PDB entry 1BRB | X-ray diffraction, 2.10 A resolution | chains E and I

[Chain E]
Name: Trypsin
Source organism: Rattus norvegicus
Notes: EC 3.4.21.4
Reference sequence: P00763 (TRY2_RAT); the construct lacks a stretch of the UniProt sequence and is renumbered around it, so the offset changes along the chain: 16-34 = UniProt 24-42; 37-64 = UniProt 43-70; 66-125 = UniProt 71-130; 127-130 = UniProt 131-134; 6 more segments
Chain sequence (223 residues; numbered 16 to 245 plus 3 insertion-coded residues; 10 numbers in that range are skipped by the numbering (no residue carries them; nothing is unmodelled there); the number before each row is that of its first residue):
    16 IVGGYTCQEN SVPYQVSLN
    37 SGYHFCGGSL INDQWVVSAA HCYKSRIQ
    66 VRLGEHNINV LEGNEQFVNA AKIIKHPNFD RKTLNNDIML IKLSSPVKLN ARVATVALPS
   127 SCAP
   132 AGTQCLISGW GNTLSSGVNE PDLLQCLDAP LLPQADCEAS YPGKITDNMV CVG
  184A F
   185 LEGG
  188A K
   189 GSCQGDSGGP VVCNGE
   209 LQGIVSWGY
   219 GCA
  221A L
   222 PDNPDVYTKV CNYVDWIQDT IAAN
Sequence notes: conflict Gly189 (Asp194 in P00763), Asp226 (Gly227 in P00763)
Disulfides: Cys22-Cys157, Cys42-Cys58, Cys128-Cys232, Cys136-Cys201, Cys168-Cys182, Cys191-Cys220

[Chain I]
Name: Pancreatic trypsin inhibitor
Reference sequence: P00974 (BPT1_BOVIN); residues 1-58 here correspond to UniProt positions 36-93 (UniProt number = residue number + 35)
Chain sequence (58 residues; numbered 1 to 58; the number before each row is that of its first residue):
     1 RPDFAGEPPY TGPCKARIIR YFYNAKAGLC QTFVYGGCRA KRNNFKSAED CMRTAGGA
Not modelled in the structure: 1-4, 56-58
Sequence notes: conflict Ala5 (Cys40 in P00974), Gly6 (Leu41 in P00974), Ala55 (Cys90 in P00974)
Disulfides: Cys14-Cys38, Cys30-Cys51
Curated features (UniProtKB/Swiss-Prot):
  - site: Lys15, Ala16 (Reactive bond for trypsin)

[Interface between chain E and chain I]
Pairs across the interface - 38 pairs, chain E then chain I:
  Tyr39(E) - Arg17(I)
  Tyr39(E) - Ile18(I)
  Tyr39(E) - Ile19(I)  hydrogen bond (side chain-backbone)
  His40(E) - Arg17(I)
  Phe41(E) - Ala16(I)
  Phe41(E) - Arg17(I)  hydrogen bond (backbone-backbone)
  Cys42(E) - Ala16(I)  hydrophobic
  His57(E) - Cys14(I)
  His57(E) - Lys15(I)
  His57(E) - Gly36(I)
  Lys97(E) - Arg39(I)
  Leu99(E) - Cys14(I)  hydrophobic
  Leu99(E) - Cys38(I)  hydrophobic
  Glu151(E) - Arg17(I)  salt bridge
  Ser190(E) - Lys15(I)  hydrogen bond (backbone-side chain)
  Cys191(E) - Lys15(I)
  Gln192(E) - Thr11(I)
  Gln192(E) - Gly12(I)
  Gln192(E) - Cys14(I)  hydrogen bond (side chain-backbone)
  Gln192(E) - Lys15(I)
  Gln192(E) - Ala16(I)
  Gln192(E) - Val34(I)
  Gly193(E) - Lys15(I)  hydrogen bond (backbone-backbone)
  Gly193(E) - Ala16(I)
  Gly193(E) - Arg17(I)
  Asp194(E) - Lys15(I)  hydrogen bond (backbone-backbone)
  Ser195(E) - Lys15(I)  hydrogen bond (backbone-backbone)
  Ser195(E) - Ala16(I)  hydrogen bond (side chain-backbone)
  Ser214(E) - Cys14(I)
  Ser214(E) - Lys15(I)  hydrogen bond (backbone-backbone)
  Trp215(E) - Pro13(I)
  Trp215(E) - Lys15(I)
  Gly216(E) - Pro13(I)  hydrogen bond (backbone-backbone)
  Gly216(E) - Lys15(I)
  Tyr217(E) - Pro13(I)  hydrophobic
  Gly219(E) - Lys15(I)  hydrogen bond (backbone-side chain)
  Cys220(E) - Lys15(I)
  Asp226(E) - Lys15(I)
Interface residues without a listed pair, chain E (24 interface residues in all): Lys60, Arg96, Val213
Interface residues without a listed pair, chain I (14 interface residues in all): Gly37

[Overview]
24 residues of chain E face 14 of chain I across their interface, with 11 hydrogen bonds and 1 salt bridge.
Polar pairs include Glu151(E)-Arg17(I), Tyr39(E)-Ile19(I) and Ser190(E)-Lys15(I).
Chain E is Trypsin (Rattus norvegicus) and chain I is Pancreatic trypsin inhibitor; the structure, Crystal
structures of rat anionic trypsin complexed with the protein inhibitors appi and bpti, was determined by X-ray
diffraction.
